PDB entry 7CXN | electron microscopy, 3.84 A resolution | chains D and J of the 9 polymer chains in the assembly

== Chain D ==
Name: Non-structural protein 8
Source organism: Severe acute respiratory syndrome coronavirus 2
Reference sequence: P0DTD1 (R1AB_SARS2); residues 1-198 here correspond to UniProt positions 3943-4140 (UniProt number = residue number + 3942)
Sequence (198 residues; numbered 1 to 198; the number before each row is that of its first residue):
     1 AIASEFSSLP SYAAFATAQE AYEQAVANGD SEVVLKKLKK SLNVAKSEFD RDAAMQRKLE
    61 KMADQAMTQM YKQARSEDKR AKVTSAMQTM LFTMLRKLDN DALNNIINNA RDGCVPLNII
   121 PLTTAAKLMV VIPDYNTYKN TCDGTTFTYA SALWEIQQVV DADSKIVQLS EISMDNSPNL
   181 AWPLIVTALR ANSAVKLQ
Unresolved in the structure: 1-5, 192-198
Swiss-Prot annotation at these positions:
  - site: Gln198 (Cleavage)

== Chain J ==
Molecule: Template RNA
Sequence (58 nucleotides; each row starts with the number of its first residue):
    77 CAUGCCAUGG CCUCUAAAAU GUCAGCUGCU CCCUAGCAUG CUACUACCGC GUAGCAUG
Unresolved in the structure: 77-99, 126-134

== Interface between chain D and chain J ==
Contacting residue pairs (4; chain D residue first):
  Asn43(D) with C120(J), hydrogen bond to the phosphate; U121(J), hydrogen bond to the phosphate
  Ser47(D) with C120(J), hydrogen bond to the sugar
  Gln65(D) with U110(J), sugar contact
Interface residues without a listed pair, chain D (4 interface residues in all): Lys61
Interface residues without a listed pair, chain J (4 interface residues in all): A111

== In short ==
The chain D/chain J interface involves 4 residues from each chain, with 3 hydrogen bonds. Among the polar
pairs are Ser47(D)-C120(J), Asn43(D)-C120(J) and Asn43(D)-U121(J).
Here chain D is Non-structural protein 8 (Severe acute respiratory syndrome coronavirus 2) and chain J is
Template RNA. Entry 7CXN (Architecture of a SARS-CoV-2 mini replication and transcription complex) was
determined by electron microscopy.
